6Y9A - chains H and L of the 4 polymer chains in the assembly; structure by electron microscopy, 4.20 A resolution (low resolution: residue-level contacts below are approximate; hydrogen-bond / salt-bridge calls are withheld).

== Chain H ==
Molecule: Obinutuzumab Fab heavy chain
Organism: Homo sapiens
Notes: antibody fragment or engineered binder
Amino-acid sequence (219 residues; each row starts with the number of its first residue):
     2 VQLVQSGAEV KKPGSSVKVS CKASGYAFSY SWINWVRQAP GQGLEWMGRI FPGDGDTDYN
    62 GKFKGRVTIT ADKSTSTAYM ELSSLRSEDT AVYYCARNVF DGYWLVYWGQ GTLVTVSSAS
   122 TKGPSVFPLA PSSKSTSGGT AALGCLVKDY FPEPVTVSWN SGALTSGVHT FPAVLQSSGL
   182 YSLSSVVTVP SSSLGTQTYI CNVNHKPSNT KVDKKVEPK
Cystine bridges: C22-C96, C146-C202

== Chain L ==
Molecule: Obinutuzumab Fab Light chain
Organism: Homo sapiens
Notes: antibody fragment or engineered binder
Amino-acid sequence (219 residues; each row starts with the number of its first residue):
     1 DIVMTQTPLS LPVTPGEPAS ISCRSSKSLL HSNGITYLYW YLQKPGQSPQ LLIYQMSNLV
    61 SGVPDRFSGS GSGTDFTLKI SRVEAEDVGV YYCAQNLELP YTFGGGTKVE IKRTVAAPSV
   121 FIFPPSDEQL KSGTASVVCL LNNFYPREAK VQWKVDNALQ SGNSQESVTE QDSKDSTYSL
   181 SSTLTLSKAD YEKHKVYACE VTHQGLSSPV TKSFNRGEC
Cystine bridges: C23-C93, C139-C199

== Chain H / chain L interface ==
Residue-residue contacts (45):
  Q39(H) with Y92(L)
  L45(H) with Y92(L); F103(L)
  D59(H) with L99(L)
  Y60(H) with L99(L)
  N61(H) with P100(L)
  Y95(H) with S48(L)
  G103(H) with Y39(L); Q55(L)
  Y104(H) with Y54(L)
  W105(H) with Y39(L); Y41(L); N96(L); Y101(L)
  L106(H) with Y41(L); L51(L)
  V107(H) with L51(L)
  W109(H) with Y41(L); P49(L)
  G110(H) with S48(L)
  Q111(H) with S48(L)
  F128(H) with S126(L); E128(L); Q129(L)
  P129(H) with E128(L)
  L130(H) with F123(L)
  S134(H) with C219(L)
  A143(H) with F123(L)
  L147(H) with S136(L)
  K149(H) with Q129(L); T185(L)
  H170(H) with N143(L); D172(L); S179(L)
  F172(H) with S181(L)
  P173(H) with S167(L); V168(L); T169(L)
  V175(H) with Q165(L); E166(L)
  L176(H) with Q165(L)
  Q177(H) with Q165(L)
  V187(H) with L140(L)
  T189(H) with N142(L)
  K220(H) with C219(L)
Also at the interface, not in a pair above, chain H (35 interface residues in all): G44, W47, A131, S138, T171
Also at the interface, not in a pair above, chain L (38 interface residues in all): Q43, Q47, G104, G105, F121, V138, L180

== Summary ==
35 residues of chain H face 38 of chain L across their interface.
Chain H is Obinutuzumab Fab heavy chain and chain L is Obinutuzumab Fab Light chain, both from Homo sapiens;
the structure, Structure of full-length CD20 in complex with Obinutuzumab Fab, was determined by electron
microscopy together with 6Y90 and 6Y97 from the same study.
